7CTF - chains C and E of the 5 polymer chains in the assembly; structure by electron microscopy, 4.80 A resolution (low resolution: residue-level contacts below are approximate; hydrogen-bond / salt-bridge calls are withheld).

[Chain C]
Name: Origin recognition complex subunit 3
From: Homo sapiens
UniProtKB: Q9UBD5 (ORC3_HUMAN); the author numbering skips numbers that UniProt does not, so the offset changes along the chain: 1-506 = UniProt 1-506; 508-712 = UniProt 507-711
Sequence (711 residues; each row starts with the number of its first residue; note: 1 number in that range is skipped by the numbering (no residue carries it; nothing is unmodelled there)):
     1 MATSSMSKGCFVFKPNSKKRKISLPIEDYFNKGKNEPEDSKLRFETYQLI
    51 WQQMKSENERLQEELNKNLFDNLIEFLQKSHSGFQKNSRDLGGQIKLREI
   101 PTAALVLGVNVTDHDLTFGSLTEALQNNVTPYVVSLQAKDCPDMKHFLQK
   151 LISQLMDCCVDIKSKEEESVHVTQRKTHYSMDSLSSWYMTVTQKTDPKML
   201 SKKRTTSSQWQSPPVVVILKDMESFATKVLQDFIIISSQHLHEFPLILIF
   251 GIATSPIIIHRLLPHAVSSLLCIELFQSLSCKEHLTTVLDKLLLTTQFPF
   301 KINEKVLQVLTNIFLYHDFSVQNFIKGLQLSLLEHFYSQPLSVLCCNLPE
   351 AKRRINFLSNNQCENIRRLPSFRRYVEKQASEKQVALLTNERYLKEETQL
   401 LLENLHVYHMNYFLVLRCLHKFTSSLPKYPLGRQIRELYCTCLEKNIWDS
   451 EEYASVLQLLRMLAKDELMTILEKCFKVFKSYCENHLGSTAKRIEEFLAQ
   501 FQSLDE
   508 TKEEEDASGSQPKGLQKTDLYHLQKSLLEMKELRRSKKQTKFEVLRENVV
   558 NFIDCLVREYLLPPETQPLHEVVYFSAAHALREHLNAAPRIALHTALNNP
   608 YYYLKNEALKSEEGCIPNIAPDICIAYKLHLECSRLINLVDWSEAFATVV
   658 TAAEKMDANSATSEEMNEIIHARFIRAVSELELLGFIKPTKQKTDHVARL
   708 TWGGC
Disordered / not traced: 1-8, 17-26, 32-36, 86-97, 165-192, 508-547, 616-624, 665-668, 710-712
Curated features (UniProtKB/Swiss-Prot):
  - modified residue (Phosphoserine): Ser23, Ser517

[Chain E]
Name: Origin recognition complex subunit 5
From: Homo sapiens
UniProtKB: O43913 (ORC5_HUMAN); residue numbers follow UniProt; this construct covers 1-435
Sequence (435 residues; each row starts with the number of its first residue):
     1 MPHLENVVLCRESQVSILQSLFGERHHFSFPSIFIYGHTASGKTYVTQTL
    51 LKTLELPHVFVNCVECFTLRLLLEQILNKLNHLSSSEDGCSTEITCETFN
   101 DFVRLFKQVTTAENLKDQTVYIVLDKAEYLRDMEANLLPGFLRLQELADR
   151 NVTVLFLSEIVWEKFRPNTGCFEPFVLYFPDYSIGNLQKILSHDHPPEYS
   201 ADFYAAYINILLGVFYTVCRDLKELRHLAVLNFPKYCEPVVKGEASERDT
   251 RKLWRNIEPHLKKAMQTVYLREISSSQWEKLQKDDTDPGQLKGLSAHTHV
   301 ELPYYSKFILIAAYLASYNPARTDKRFFLKHHGKIKKTNFLKKHEKTSNH
   351 LLGPKPFPLDRLLAILYSIVDSRVAPTANIFSQITSLVTLQLLTLVGHDD
   401 QLDGPKYKCTVSLDFIRAIARTVNFDIIKYLYDFL
Disordered / not traced: 1-3, 84-90, 245-248, 269-294, 329-348, 434-435
Curated features (UniProtKB/Swiss-Prot):
  - binding site (ATP): Gly37 to Thr44
Residues lining bound ligands: ATP (adenosine-5'-triphosphate): Val8, Leu9, His38, Thr39, Ala40, Ser41, Gly42, Lys43, Thr44, Tyr45, Asp125, Lys126, Leu157, Tyr182, Ile190, Leu222, Lys223, Arg226

[Interface between chain C and chain E]
Residue-residue contacts (48):
  Arg98(C) with Arg226(E)
  Val109(C) with Glu301(E); Leu302(E); Leu390(E)
  Met144(C) with Phe67(E)
  Leu148(C) with Phe67(E)
  Lys194(C) with Phe67(E)
  Glu223(C) with Gln391(E)
  Ile235(C) with Val64(E)
  Ile236(C) with Val64(E); Glu65(E)
  Gln239(C) with Asn62(E)
  His240(C) with Glu65(E)
  Ala253(C) with Leu390(E)
  Thr254(C) with Val300(E)
  Ser255(C) with Val300(E)
  Ile257(C) with Ser295(E)
  Arg261(C) with Gln391(E); Thr410(E)
  Leu275(C) with Ala296(E)
  Ser280(C) with Glu301(E)
  Leu315(C) with Pro303(E); Tyr304(E)
  Tyr316(C) with Pro303(E); Tyr304(E); Tyr305(E); Gln383(E)
  His317(C) with Pro303(E); Tyr305(E); Asn379(E); Ile380(E); Gln383(E)
  Asp318(C) with Asn379(E)
  Phe319(C) with Leu302(E); Pro303(E)
  Asn593(C) with Thr377(E); Ala378(E); Asn379(E)
  Ala594(C) with Thr377(E); Ala378(E)
  Ala595(C) with Pro376(E); Thr377(E)
  Arg597(C) with Phe381(E)
  Ile598(C) with Pro376(E)
  Lys695(C) with Asp403(E)
  Leu707(C) with Asp360(E); Asp403(E)
  Trp709(C) with Asp360(E)
Other interface residues (no listed pair), chain C (35 interface residues in all): Thr195, Asp196, Ser224, Asp232, Leu262
Other interface residues (no listed pair), chain E (33 interface residues in all): Arg70, Leu71, Tyr129, His297, Thr298, Ser306, Leu363, Thr389

[Summary]
Chain C and chain E form an interface of 35 and 33 residues respectively. Bound to chain E: ATP. Curated
annotation (UniProt) lists 8 ATP-binding residues on chain E.
Chain C is Origin recognition complex subunit 3 and chain E is Origin recognition complex subunit 5, both from
Homo sapiens; the structure, Human origin recognition complex 1-5 State II, was determined by electron
microscopy together with 7CTE and 7CTG from the same study.
